PDB entry 6YJO | X-ray diffraction, 2.38 A resolution | chain A

Chain A:
Molecule: FAD-binding PCMH-type domain-containing protein
From: Gibberella zeae (strain PH-1 / ATCC MYA-4620 / FGSC 9075 / NRRL 31084)
UniProtKB: A0A098DND1 (A0A098DND1_GIBZE); residues 1-504 here = UniProt positions 1-504
Chain sequence (512 residues; numbered 1 to 512; the number before each row is that of its first residue):
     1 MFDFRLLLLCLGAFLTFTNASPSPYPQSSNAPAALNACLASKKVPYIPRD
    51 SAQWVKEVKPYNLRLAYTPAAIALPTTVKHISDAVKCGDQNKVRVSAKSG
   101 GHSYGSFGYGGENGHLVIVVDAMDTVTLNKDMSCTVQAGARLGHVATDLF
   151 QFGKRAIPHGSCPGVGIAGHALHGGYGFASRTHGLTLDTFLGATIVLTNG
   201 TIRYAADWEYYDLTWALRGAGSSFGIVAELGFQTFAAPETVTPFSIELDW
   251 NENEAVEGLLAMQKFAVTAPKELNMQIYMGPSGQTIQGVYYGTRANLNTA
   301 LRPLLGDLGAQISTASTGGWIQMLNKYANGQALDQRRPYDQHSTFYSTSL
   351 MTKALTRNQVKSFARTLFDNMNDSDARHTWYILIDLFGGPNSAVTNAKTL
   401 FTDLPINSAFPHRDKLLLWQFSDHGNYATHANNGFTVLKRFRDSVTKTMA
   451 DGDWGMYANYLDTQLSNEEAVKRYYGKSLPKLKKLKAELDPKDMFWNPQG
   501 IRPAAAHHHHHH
Disordered / not traced: 1-30, 506-512
Differences from the reference sequence: expression tag (505-512)
Cystine bridges: C38-C87
Covalent attachments: flavin-adenine dinucleotide (FAD) linked to H102, C162; N-acetylglucosamine (NAG) linked to N199
Ligand contacts: FAD (flavin-adenine dinucleotide): Y61, A97, K98, S99, G100, G101, S103, Y104, F107, G108, V120, A138, G160, S161, V165, G166, A168, G169, H170, L172, H173, G175, Y176, S222, G225, I226, V227, Y457, N459, Y460
What the authors report for this chain:
  - binding site for flavin-adenine dinucleotide: H102, C162

Summary:
Covalently linked flavin-adenine dinucleotide: at H102. N-acetylglucosamine is covalently linked to N199. From
the paper: a binding site for flavin-adenine dinucleotide at H102 and C162.
Chain A is FAD-binding PCMH-type domain-containing protein (Gibberella zeae (strain PH-1 / ATCC MYA-4620 /
FGSC 9075 / NRRL 31084)); the structure, Structure of FgChi7B, was determined by X-ray diffraction, deposited
together with 6YJI.
